7NA7 - chains B and N of the 6 polymer chains in the assembly; structure by electron microscopy, 2.70 A resolution.

[Chain B]
Molecule: Guanine nucleotide-binding protein G(I)/G(S)/G(T) subunit beta-1
Organism: Homo sapiens
UniProt: P62873 (GBB1_HUMAN); numbering as in UniProt (aligned over 1-340)
Chain sequence (340 residues; row label = number of the first residue in the row):
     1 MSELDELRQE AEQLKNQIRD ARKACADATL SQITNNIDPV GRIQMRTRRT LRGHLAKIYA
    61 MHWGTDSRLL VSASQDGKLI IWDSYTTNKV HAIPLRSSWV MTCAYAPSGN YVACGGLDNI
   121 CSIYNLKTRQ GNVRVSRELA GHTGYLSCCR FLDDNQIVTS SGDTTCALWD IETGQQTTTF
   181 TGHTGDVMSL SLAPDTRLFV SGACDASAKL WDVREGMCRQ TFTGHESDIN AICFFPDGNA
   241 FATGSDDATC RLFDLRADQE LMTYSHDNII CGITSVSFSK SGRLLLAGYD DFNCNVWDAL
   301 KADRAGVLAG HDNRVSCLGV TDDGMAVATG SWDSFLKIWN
Disordered / not traced: 1-4
Sequence notes: conflict E6 (Gln in P62873), Q130 (Glu in P62873), D237 (Asn in P62873)
Swiss-Prot annotation at these positions:
  - modified residue: S2 (N-acetylserine), H266 (Phosphohistidine)

[Chain N]
Molecule: Antibody fragment
Organism: Mus musculus
Notes: antibody fragment or engineered binder
Chain sequence (246 residues; numbered 2 to 247; the number before each row is that of its first residue):
     2 VQLVESGGGL VQPGGSRKLS CSASGFAFSS FGMHWVRQAP EKGLEWVAYI SSGSGTIYYA
    62 DTVKGRFTIS RDDPKNTLFL QMTSLRSEDT AMYYCVRSIY YYGSSPFDFW GQGTTLTVSS
   122 GGGGSGGGGS GGGGSDIVMT QATSSVPVTP GESVSISCRS SKSLLHSNGN TYLYWFLQRP
   182 GQSPQLLIYR MSNLASGVPE RFSGSGSGTA FTLTISRLEA EDVGVYYCMQ HLEYPLTFGA
   242 GTKLEL
Disordered / not traced: 122-135
Disulfides: C22-C96, C159-C229

[How chain B and chain N interact]
Pairs across the interface - 11 pairs, chain B then chain N:
  D66(B) with Y103(N)
  R68(B) with Y103(N)
  L69(B) with Y103(N), hydrophobic
  V90(B) with Y102(N), hydrophobic
  H91(B) with Y102(N)
  R129(B) with V2(N); R98(N), hydrogen bond (backbone-side chain)
  Q130(B) with G26(N); F27(N)
  G131(B) with F32(N)
  N132(B) with A28(N)
Also at the interface, not in a pair above, chain N (11 interface residues in all): S31, I100, F110

[In short]
Chain B and chain N form an interface of 9 and 11 residues respectively; the contacts include 1 hydrogen bond.
Its one hydrogen-bonded contact is R129(B)-R98(N).
Here chain B is Guanine nucleotide-binding protein G(I)/G(S)/G(T) subunit beta-1 (Homo sapiens) and chain N is
Antibody fragment (Mus musculus). Entry 7NA7 (Structures of human ghrelin receptor-Gi complexes with ghrelin
and a synthetic agonist) was determined by electron microscopy together with 7NA8 from the same study.
